Entry 8TEY (electron microscopy, 3.06 A resolution); this record covers chains A and F of the 60 polymer chains in the assembly.

[Chain A (and F)]
Protein: Capsid protein
From: Avian adeno-associated virus
Notes: chain F of this document is another copy of the same molecule, construct and numbering; everything in this record applies to it too
UniProt: Q7TG43 (Q7TG43_9VIRU); residues 209-743 here = UniProt positions 209-743
Chain sequence (535 residues; numbered 209 to 743; the number before each row is that of its first residue):
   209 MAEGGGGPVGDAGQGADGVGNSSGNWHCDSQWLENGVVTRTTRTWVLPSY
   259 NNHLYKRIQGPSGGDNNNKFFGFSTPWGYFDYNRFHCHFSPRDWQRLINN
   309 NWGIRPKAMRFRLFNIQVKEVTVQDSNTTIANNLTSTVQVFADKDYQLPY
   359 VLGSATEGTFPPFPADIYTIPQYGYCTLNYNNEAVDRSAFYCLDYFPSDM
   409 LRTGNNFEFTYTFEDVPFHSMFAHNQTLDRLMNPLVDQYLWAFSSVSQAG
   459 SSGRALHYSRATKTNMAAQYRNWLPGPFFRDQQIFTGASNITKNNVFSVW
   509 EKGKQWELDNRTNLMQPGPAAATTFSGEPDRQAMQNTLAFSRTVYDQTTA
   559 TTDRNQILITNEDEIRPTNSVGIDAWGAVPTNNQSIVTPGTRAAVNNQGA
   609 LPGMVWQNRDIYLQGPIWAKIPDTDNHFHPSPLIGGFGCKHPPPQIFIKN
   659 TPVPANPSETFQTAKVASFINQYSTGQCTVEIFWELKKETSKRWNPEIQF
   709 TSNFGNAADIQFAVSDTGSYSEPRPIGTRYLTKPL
Not modelled in the structure: 209-224
Construct notes: conflict Ser334 (Phe in Q7TG43), Ala339 (Gly in Q7TG43), Leu621 (Pro in Q7TG43), Gln622 (Thr in Q7TG43), Pro624 (Thr in Q7TG43), Ile625 (His in Q7TG43), Trp626 (Leu in Q7TG43), Gly644 (Arg in Q7TG43)
Residues lining bound ligands:
  - 2'-deoxyadenosine-5'-monophosphate (D5M), molecule 1: Pro425, Asn616, His637, Pro638, Ser639, Pro640, Gly644, Gly646
  - 2'-deoxyadenosine-5'-monophosphate (D5M), molecule 2: Asp633, Asn634, His635
What the authors report for this chain:
  - conformationally variable residues (loop rearrangement, order/disorder transition): Asp225, Asn711 to Ile718
  - binding site for 2'-deoxyadenosine-5'-monophosphate: Pro425, His637, Pro638

[Interface between chain A and chain F]
Contacting residue pairs (67):
  Asp237(A) - Lys700(F)
  Glu242(A) - Glu242(F)
  Ser298(A) - Trp702(F)
  Pro299(A) - Trp702(F)
  Pro299(A) - Pro704(F)
  Arg300(A) - Glu697(F)  salt bridge
  Arg300(A) - Arg701(F)
  Arg300(A) - Trp702(F)  hydrogen bond (backbone-backbone)
  Arg300(A) - Asn703(F)
  Arg300(A) - Glu705(F)  salt bridge
  Arg300(A) - Leu739(F)
  Gln303(A) - Pro704(F)
  Gln303(A) - Glu705(F)  hydrogen bond (side chain-backbone)
  Gln303(A) - Gln707(F)  hydrogen bond
  Arg304(A) - Glu697(F)  salt bridge
  Arg304(A) - Ser699(F)
  Asn307(A) - Gln707(F)  hydrogen bond
  Asn308(A) - Asn308(F)  hydrogen bond
  Pro370(A) - Trp702(F)
  Pro372(A) - Trp702(F)
  Glu697(A) - Arg300(F)  salt bridge
  Glu697(A) - Arg304(F)  salt bridge
  Ser699(A) - Arg304(F)
  Lys700(A) - Asp237(F)
  Arg701(A) - Arg300(F)
  Trp702(A) - Ser298(F)
  Trp702(A) - Pro299(F)
  Trp702(A) - Arg300(F)  hydrogen bond (backbone-backbone)
  Trp702(A) - Pro370(F)
  Trp702(A) - Pro372(F)
  Trp702(A) - Phe720(F)
  Trp702(A) - Tyr728(F)  hydrogen bond
  Asn703(A) - Arg300(F)
  Asn703(A) - Ile718(F)
  Asn703(A) - Gln719(F)
  Asn703(A) - Phe720(F)
  Pro704(A) - Pro299(F)
  Pro704(A) - Gln303(F)
  Pro704(A) - Phe708(F)  hydrophobic
  Pro704(A) - Ser710(F)  hydrogen bond (backbone-side chain)
  Pro704(A) - Phe720(F)
  Glu705(A) - Arg300(F)  salt bridge
  Glu705(A) - Gln303(F)  hydrogen bond (backbone-side chain)
  Glu705(A) - Thr709(F)
  Glu705(A) - Ser710(F)
  Ile706(A) - Thr709(F)
  Ile706(A) - Ser710(F)
  Gln707(A) - Gln303(F)  hydrogen bond
  Gln707(A) - Asn307(F)  hydrogen bond
  Gln707(A) - Phe708(F)
  Gln707(A) - Thr709(F)  hydrogen bond (backbone-side chain)
  Phe708(A) - Pro704(F)  hydrophobic
  Phe708(A) - Gln707(F)
  Thr709(A) - Glu705(F)
  Thr709(A) - Ile706(F)
  Thr709(A) - Gln707(F)  hydrogen bond (side chain-backbone)
  Thr709(A) - Thr709(F)
  Ser710(A) - Pro704(F)  hydrogen bond (side chain-backbone)
  Ser710(A) - Glu705(F)
  Ser710(A) - Ile706(F)
  Ile718(A) - Asn703(F)
  Gln719(A) - Asn703(F)
  Phe720(A) - Trp702(F)
  Phe720(A) - Asn703(F)
  Phe720(A) - Pro704(F)
  Tyr728(A) - Trp702(F)  hydrogen bond
  Leu739(A) - Arg300(F)
Also at the interface, not in a pair above, chain A (30 interface residues in all): Phe371
Also at the interface, not in a pair above, chain F (30 interface residues in all): Phe371

[In short]
The chain A/chain F interface involves 30 residues from each chain; the contacts include 15 hydrogen bonds and
6 salt bridges. Polar pairs include Arg300(A)-Glu697(F), Arg300(A)-Glu705(F) and Arg304(A)-Glu697(F). Bound to
chain A: 2'-deoxyadenosine-5'-monophosphate. The paper reports a binding site for
2'-deoxyadenosine-5'-monophosphate at Pro425(A), His637(A) and Pro638(A); conformational variability at
Asp225(A) and Asn711(A).
Chain A and chain F are both Capsid protein (Avian adeno-associated virus); the structure, Avian
Adeno-associated virus - empty capsid, was determined by electron microscopy together with 8TEX from the same
study.
